PDB entry 1SIE | X-ray diffraction, 3.65 A resolution | chains C and F of the 6 polymer chains in the assembly

# Chain C (and F)
Name: Polyomavirus coat protein VP1
Source organism: Mouse polyomavirus (strain p16 small-plaque)
Notes: chain F of this document is another copy of the same molecule, construct and numbering; everything in this record applies to it too
Reference sequence: P49302 (COA1_POVMP); residue numbers follow UniProt; this construct covers 1-383
Chain sequence (383 residues; each row starts with the number of its first residue):
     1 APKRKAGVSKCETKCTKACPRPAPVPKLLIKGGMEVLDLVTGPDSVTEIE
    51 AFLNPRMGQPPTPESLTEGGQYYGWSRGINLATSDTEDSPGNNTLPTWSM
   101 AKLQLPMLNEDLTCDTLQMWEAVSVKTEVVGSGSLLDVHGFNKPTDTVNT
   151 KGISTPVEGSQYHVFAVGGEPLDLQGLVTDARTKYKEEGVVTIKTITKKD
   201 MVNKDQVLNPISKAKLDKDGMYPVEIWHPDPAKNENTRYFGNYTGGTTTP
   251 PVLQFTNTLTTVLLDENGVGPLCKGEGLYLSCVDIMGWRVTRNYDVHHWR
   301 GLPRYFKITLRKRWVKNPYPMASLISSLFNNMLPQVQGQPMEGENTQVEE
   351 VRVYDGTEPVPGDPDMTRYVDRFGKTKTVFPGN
Not modelled in the structure: 1-16, 374-383 (chain F: 1-17, 372-383)
Sequence notes: conflict Ala6 (Ser in P49302)

# Chain C / chain F interface
Contacting residue pairs - 41 pairs, chain C then chain F:
  Met119(C) - Gly362(F)
  Lys213(C) - Glu349(F)  salt bridge
  Asp230(C) - Glu349(F)
  Lys233(C) - Glu350(F)  salt bridge
  Lys233(C) - Arg352(F)  hydrogen bond (backbone-side chain)
  Asn234(C) - Arg352(F)  hydrogen bond
  Asn234(C) - Asp365(F)  hydrogen bond
  Lys274(C) - Asp363(F)  salt bridge
  Trp314(C) - Val360(F)
  Val315(C) - Val360(F)
  Val315(C) - Pro361(F)
  Lys316(C) - Glu358(F)
  Lys316(C) - Pro359(F)
  Lys316(C) - Val360(F)  hydrogen bond (backbone-backbone)
  Lys316(C) - Pro361(F)
  Lys316(C) - Gly362(F)  hydrogen bond (backbone-backbone)
  Pro318(C) - Gly362(F)
  Pro318(C) - Asp363(F)
  Pro318(C) - Met366(F)
  Pro320(C) - Met366(F)
  Glu349(C) - Lys213(F)  salt bridge
  Glu350(C) - Lys233(F)  salt bridge
  Arg352(C) - Lys233(F)  hydrogen bond (side chain-backbone)
  Arg352(C) - Asn234(F)  hydrogen bond
  Tyr354(C) - Asn234(F)
  Glu358(C) - Lys316(F)  salt bridge
  Pro359(C) - Lys316(F)
  Val360(C) - Val315(F)
  Val360(C) - Lys316(F)  hydrogen bond (backbone-backbone)
  Pro361(C) - Val315(F)
  Pro361(C) - Lys316(F)
  Gly362(C) - Val315(F)
  Gly362(C) - Lys316(F)  hydrogen bond (backbone-backbone)
  Gly362(C) - Pro318(F)
  Asp363(C) - Lys274(F)  salt bridge
  Asp363(C) - Pro318(F)
  Asp365(C) - Asn234(F)
  Met366(C) - Pro318(F)
  Met366(C) - Tyr319(F)  hydrogen bond
  Arg372(C) - Glu342(F)  salt bridge
  Phe373(C) - Tyr319(F)  hydrophobic
Also at the interface, not in a pair above, chain C (33 interface residues in all): Gln175, Leu208, Pro210, Arg313, Tyr319, Glu342, Arg368, Val370
Also at the interface, not in a pair above, chain F (29 interface residues in all): Met119, Gln175, Asp230, Arg313, Trp314, Ser323, Ser326, Val351, Val370

# In short
33 residues of chain C face 29 of chain F across their interface; the contacts include 10 hydrogen bonds and 8
salt bridges. Polar contacts include Lys213(C)-Glu349(F), Lys233(C)-Glu350(F) and Lys274(C)-Asp363(F).
Chain C and chain F are both Polyomavirus coat protein VP1 (Mouse polyomavirus (strain p16 small-plaque)); the
structure, Murine polyomavirus complexed with a disialylated oligosaccharide, was determined by X-ray
diffraction (same publication as 1SID).
